7L4N - chains A and B of the 3 polymer chains in the assembly; structure by X-ray diffraction, 2.25 A resolution.

Chain A:
Molecule: DNA (cytosine-5)-methyltransferase DRM2
From: Arabidopsis thaliana
Notes: EC 2.1.1.37
Reference sequence: Q9M548 (DRM2_ARATH); residues 270-626 here = UniProt positions 270-626
Amino-acid sequence (357 residues; row label = number of the first residue in the row):
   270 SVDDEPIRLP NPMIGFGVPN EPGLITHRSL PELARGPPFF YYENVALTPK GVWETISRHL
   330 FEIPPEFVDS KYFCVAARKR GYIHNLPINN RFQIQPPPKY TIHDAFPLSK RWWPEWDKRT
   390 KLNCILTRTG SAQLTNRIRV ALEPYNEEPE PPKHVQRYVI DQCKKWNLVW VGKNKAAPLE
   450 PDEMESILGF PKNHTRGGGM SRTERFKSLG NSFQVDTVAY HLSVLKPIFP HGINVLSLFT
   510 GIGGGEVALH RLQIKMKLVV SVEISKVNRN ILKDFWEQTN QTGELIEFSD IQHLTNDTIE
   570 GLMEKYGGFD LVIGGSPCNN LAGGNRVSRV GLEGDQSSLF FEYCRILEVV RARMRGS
Not modelled in the structure: 270-274
Differences from the reference sequence: engineered mutation Arg397 (Cys in Q9M548)
Small-molecule neighbours: S-adenosylhomocysteine (SAH): Glu312, Asn480, Ser481, Phe482, Phe508, Thr509, Gly510, Ile511, Gly512, Gly513, Gly514, Val531, Glu532, Ile533, Ser534, Asn537, Ser558, Asp559, Ile560, Gln561, Gly584, Pro586, Leu608
Reported in the primary citation:
  - binding site for the 18-nt DNA strand: Arg397
  - mutagenesis - S400G/Q402G: decreased catalytic activity
  - mutagenesis - R595A, R595G: abolished catalytic activity
  - mutagenesis - R595K: decreased catalytic activity on CHH, CHG, and CG DNA
  - specificity-determining residues: Arg595 (proposed by the authors, not directly observed)
  - mutagenesis - R595A, R595G, R595K: unchanged expression

Chain B:
Molecule: 18-nt DNA strand
Sequence (18 nucleotides; row label = number of the first residue in the row):
     1 TAAATTCGGA TTAGGAAT

Interface between chain A and chain B:
Contacting residue pairs (24; chain A residue first):
  Arg277(A) - DG14(B)  phosphate contact
  Pro318(A) - DT12(B)  phosphate contact
  Lys319(A) - DT12(B)  hydrogen bond to the phosphate
  Lys319(A) - DA13(B)  phosphate contact
  Arg397(A) - DT6(B)  base contact
  Ser400(A) - DT6(B)  phosphate contact
  Ser400(A) - DC7(B)  hydrogen bond to the phosphate
  Ala401(A) - DT6(B)  hydrogen bond to the phosphate
  Gln402(A) - DT6(B)  hydrogen bond to the phosphate
  Gln402(A) - DC7(B)  phosphate contact
  Arg406(A) - DC7(B)  salt bridge to the phosphate
  Trp435(A) - DG8(B)  base contact
  Ser470(A) - DA3(B)  phosphate contact
  Ser470(A) - DA4(B)  phosphate contact
  Arg471(A) - DA4(B)  hydrogen bond to the phosphate
  Thr472(A) - DA3(B)  sugar contact
  Thr472(A) - DA4(B)  hydrogen bond to the phosphate
  Glu473(A) - DA3(B)  phosphate contact
  Gly592(A) - DG9(B)  hydrogen bond to the base
  Gly592(A) - DA10(B)  base contact
  Asn594(A) - DG9(B)  hydrogen bond to the base
  Arg595(A) - DG8(B)  base contact
  Arg595(A) - DG9(B)  hydrogen bond to the base
  Arg598(A) - DT11(B)  hydrogen bond to the sugar
Interface residues without a listed pair, chain A (21 interface residues in all): Leu278, Thr317, Gly468, Gly593
Interface residues without a listed pair, chain B (12 interface residues in all): DT5

Overview:
Chain A and chain B form an interface of 21 and 12 residues respectively, with 10 hydrogen bonds and 1 salt
bridge. Polar pairs include Gly592(A)-DG9(B), Asn594(A)-DG9(B) and Arg595(A)-DG9(B). The paper reports a
binding site for the 18-nt DNA strand at Arg397(A); R595A and R595G of chain A abolish catalytic activity; 4
substitutions were tested in all.
Here chain A is DNA (cytosine-5)-methyltransferase DRM2 (Arabidopsis thaliana) and chain B is an 18-nt DNA
strand. Entry 7L4N (Crystal structure of the DRM2 (C397R)-CCG DNA complex) was determined by X-ray diffraction
(same publication as 7L4C, 7L4F, 7L4H, 7L4K and 7L4M).
